4GX0 - chains A and B; structure by X-ray diffraction, 2.60 A resolution.

Chain A (and B):
Name: TrkA domain protein
From: Geobacter sulfurreducens
Notes: chain B of this document is another copy of the same molecule, construct and numbering; everything in this record applies to it too
UniProt: Q74FS9 (Q74FS9_GEOSL); numbering as in UniProt (aligned over 9-564)
Sequence (565 residues; numbered 4 to 568; the number before each row is that of its first residue):
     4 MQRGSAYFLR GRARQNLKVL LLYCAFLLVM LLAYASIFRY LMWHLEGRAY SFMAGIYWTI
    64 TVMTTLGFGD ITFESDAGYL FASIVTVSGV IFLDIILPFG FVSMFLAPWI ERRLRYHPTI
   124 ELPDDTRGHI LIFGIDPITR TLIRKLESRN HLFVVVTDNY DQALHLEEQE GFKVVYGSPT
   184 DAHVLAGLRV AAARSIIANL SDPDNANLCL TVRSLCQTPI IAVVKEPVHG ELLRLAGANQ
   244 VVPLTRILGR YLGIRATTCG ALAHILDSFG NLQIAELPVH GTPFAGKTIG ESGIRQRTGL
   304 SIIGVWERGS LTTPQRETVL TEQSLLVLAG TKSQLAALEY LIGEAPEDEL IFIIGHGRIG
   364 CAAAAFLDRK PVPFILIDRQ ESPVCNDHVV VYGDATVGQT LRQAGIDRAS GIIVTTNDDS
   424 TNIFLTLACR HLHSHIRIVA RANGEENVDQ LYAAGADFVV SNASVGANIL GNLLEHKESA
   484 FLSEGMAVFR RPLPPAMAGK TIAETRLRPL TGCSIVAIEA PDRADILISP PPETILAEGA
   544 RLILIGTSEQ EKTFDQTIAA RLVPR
Disordered / not traced: 4-17, 262-349, 481-568 (chain B: 4-17, 565-568)
Differences from the reference sequence: expression tag (4-8, 565-568); engineered mutation Ala52 (Glu in Q74FS9), Glu77 (Gln in Q74FS9), Asp97 (Leu in Q74FS9)
Bound ions: K+ site 1: Thr68, Leu69 (shared with Thr68(B), Leu69(B) of chain B); K+ site 2: Leu69, Gly70 (shared with Leu69(B), Gly70(B) of chain B); K+ site 3: Gly70, Phe71 (shared with Gly70(B), Phe71(B) of chain B); Zn2+: His359, Cys364, Cys388, His391; Ca2+: Glu449, Asn450, Gln453 (shared with Thr183(B), Asn210(B), Thr214(B) of chain B)
Reported in the primary citation:
  - conformationally variable residues (helix shift): Gly92
  - self-association interface (contacts with another copy of this molecule): Leu117

Interface between chain A and chain B:
Contacting residue pairs - 61 pairs, chain A then chain B:
  Ser54(A) - Asp79(B)  hydrogen bond
  Met56(A) - Asp79(B)
  Met56(A) - Tyr82(B)
  Met56(A) - Leu83(B)
  Ala57(A) - Tyr82(B)  hydrophobic
  Tyr60(A) - Tyr82(B)  hydrophobic
  Tyr60(A) - Ala85(B)  hydrophobic
  Tyr60(A) - Ser86(B)
  Ile63(A) - Ser86(B)
  Ile63(A) - Thr89(B)
  Thr67(A) - Thr68(B)
  Thr67(A) - Thr89(B)
  Thr67(A) - Val93(B)
  Thr68(A) - Thr68(B)
  Leu69(A) - Thr68(B)
  Leu69(A) - Leu69(B)
  Leu69(A) - Gly70(B)
  Leu69(A) - Thr89(B)
  Gly70(A) - Gly70(B)
  Phe71(A) - Val65(B)  hydrophobic
  Phe71(A) - Gly70(B)
  Phe71(A) - Phe71(B)
  Phe71(A) - Gly72(B)
  Asp73(A) - Thr75(B)
  Leu100(A) - Ile98(B)  hydrophobic
  Phe104(A) - Phe102(B)  hydrophobic
  Phe108(A) - Phe102(B)  hydrophobic
  Trp112(A) - Ala110(B)  hydrophobic
  Trp112(A) - Ile113(B)  hydrophobic
  Trp112(A) - Glu114(B)  hydrogen bond
  Arg116(A) - Glu114(B)
  Arg116(A) - Arg118(B)
  Leu117(A) - Glu114(B)
  Arg118(A) - Arg118(B)
  Tyr119(A) - Arg118(B)
  His168(A) - Tyr179(B)
  Glu171(A) - Pro121(B)
  Glu171(A) - Tyr179(B)
  Thr399(A) - His232(B)  hydrogen bond (backbone-side chain)
  Val400(A) - His232(B)
  Ser423(A) - Pro206(B)
  Ser423(A) - Asp207(B)  hydrogen bond
  Ser423(A) - Asn210(B)  hydrogen bond
  Ile426(A) - Asn210(B)
  Ile426(A) - Leu213(B)  hydrophobic
  Phe427(A) - Asp205(B)
  Phe427(A) - Pro206(B)  hydrophobic
  Phe427(A) - Ala209(B)  hydrophobic
  Phe427(A) - His232(B)
  Phe427(A) - Leu235(B)  hydrophobic
  Leu430(A) - Ala209(B)  hydrophobic
  Leu430(A) - Leu235(B)
  Leu430(A) - Ala239(B)  hydrophobic
  Ala431(A) - Leu235(B)  hydrophobic
  His434(A) - Glu234(B)  salt bridge
  His434(A) - Leu235(B)
  His434(A) - Leu238(B)
  Asn450(A) - Asn210(B)  hydrogen bond
  Gln453(A) - Leu213(B)
  Gln453(A) - Thr214(B)
  Gln453(A) - Ser217(B)
Interface residues without a listed pair, chain A (38 interface residues in all): Ile74, Leu109, Leu167, Thr424, Glu449, Ala456, Ala457
Interface residues without a listed pair, chain B (45 interface residues in all): Trp61, Thr64, Phe76, Val90, Val105, Leu117, Thr183, Asp184, Leu236, Val387

Summary:
The interface between chain A and chain B involves 38 residues on one side and 45 on the other; the contacts
include 6 hydrogen bonds and 1 salt bridge. Among the polar pairs are His434(A)-Glu234(B), Ser54(A)-Asp79(B)
and Trp112(A)-Glu114(B). The paper reports conformational variability at Gly92(A); a self-association
interface involving Leu117(A).
Both chains are TrkA domain protein (Geobacter sulfurreducens). Entry 4GX0 (Crystal structure of the GsuK L97D
mutant) was determined by X-ray diffraction, deposited together with 4GVL, 4GX1, 4GX2 and 4GX5.
